6T42 - chain AAA; structure by X-ray diffraction, 1.95 A resolution.

== Chain AAA ==
Molecule: Beta-lactoglobulin
Organism: Bos taurus
UniProt: P02754 (LACB_BOVIN); residues 1-162 here correspond to UniProt positions 17-178 (UniProt number = residue number + 16)
Sequence (162 residues; row label = number of the first residue in the row):
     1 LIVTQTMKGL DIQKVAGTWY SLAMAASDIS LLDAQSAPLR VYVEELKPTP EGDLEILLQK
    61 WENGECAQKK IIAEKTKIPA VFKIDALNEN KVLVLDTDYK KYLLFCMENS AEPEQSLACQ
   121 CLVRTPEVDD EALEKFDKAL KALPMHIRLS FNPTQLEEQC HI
Unresolved in the structure: 1, 88, 110-115
Disulfides: Cys-66/Cys-160, Cys-106/Cys-119
Small-molecule neighbours: decan-1-ol (DE1): Pro-38, Leu-39, Val-41, Leu-46, Leu-54, Ile-56, Leu-58, Ile-71, Ile-84, Val-92, Val-94, Leu-103, Phe-105, Met-107

== Overview ==
Chain AAA binds decan-1-ol.
Chain AAA is Beta-lactoglobulin (Bos taurus); the structure, Bovine lactoglobulin complex with decanol, was
determined by X-ray diffraction, deposited together with 6T44.
